PDB entry 3D6P | X-ray diffraction, 1.60 A resolution | chain A

[Chain A]
Name: Ribonuclease pancreatic
From: Bos taurus
Notes: EC 3.1.27.5
UniProtKB: P61823 (RNAS1_BOVIN); residues 1-124 here correspond to UniProt positions 27-150 (UniProt number = residue number + 26)
Sequence (124 residues; each row starts with the number of its first residue):
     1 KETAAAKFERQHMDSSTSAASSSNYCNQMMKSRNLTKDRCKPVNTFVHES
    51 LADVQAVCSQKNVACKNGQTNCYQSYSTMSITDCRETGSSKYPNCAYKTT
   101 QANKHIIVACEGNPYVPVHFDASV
Curated features (UniProtKB/Swiss-Prot):
  - active site: His-12 (Proton acceptor), His-119 (Proton donor)
  - binding site (substrate): Lys-7, Arg-10, Lys-41 to Thr-45, Lys-66, Arg-85
  - glycosylation: Lys-1 (N-linked (Glc) (glycation) lysine), Lys-7 (N-linked (Glc) (glycation) lysine), Asn-34 (N-linked (GlcNAc...) asparagine), Lys-37 (N-linked (Glc) (glycation) lysine), Lys-41 (N-linked (Glc) (glycation) lysine)
Disulfide bonds: Cys-26/Cys-84, Cys-40/Cys-95, Cys-58/Cys-110, Cys-65/Cys-72
Ligand contacts: U2S (1-(5-deoxy-5-morpholin-4-yl-alpha-L-arabinofuranosyl)pyrimidine-2,4(1H,3H)-dione): Gln-11, His-12, Lys-41, Val-43, Asn-44, Thr-45, Lys-66, Asp-83, Phe-120, Asp-121, Ala-122, Ser-123

[Overview]
Bound to chain A: compound U2S. From UniProt: active-site residues His-12 and His-119 and 9 substrate-binding
residues.
Chain A is Ribonuclease pancreatic (Bos taurus); the structure, RNase A- 5'-Deoxy-5'-N-morpholinouridine
complex, was determined by X-ray diffraction together with 3D6O, 3D6Q, 3D7B, 3D8Y and 3D8Z from the same
study.
